Entry 1D6E (X-ray diffraction, 2.45 A resolution); this record covers chains A and C of the 4 polymer chains in the assembly.

== Chain A ==
Molecule: HLA class II histocompatibility antigen
Source organism: Homo sapiens
Notes: fragment: dr alpha chain, extracellular domain
UniProtKB: P01903 (HA2R_HUMAN); residues 1-181 here correspond to UniProt positions 26-206 (UniProt number = residue number + 25)
Amino-acid sequence (181 residues; row label = number of the first residue in the row):
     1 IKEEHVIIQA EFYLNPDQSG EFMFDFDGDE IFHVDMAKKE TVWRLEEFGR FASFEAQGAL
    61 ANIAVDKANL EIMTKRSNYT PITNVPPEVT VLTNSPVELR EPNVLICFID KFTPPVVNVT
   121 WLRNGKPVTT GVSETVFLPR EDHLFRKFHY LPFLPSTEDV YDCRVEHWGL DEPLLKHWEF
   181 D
Unresolved in the structure: 1-3, 181
Disulfide bonds: C107-C163

== Chain C ==
Molecule: Enterotoxin type B
Source organism: Staphylococcus aureus
UniProtKB: P01552 (ETXB_STAAU); residues 1-239 here correspond to UniProt positions 28-266 (UniProt number = residue number + 27)
Amino-acid sequence (239 residues; row label = number of the first residue in the row):
     1 ESQPDPKPDE LHKSSKFTGL MENMKVLYDD NHVSAINVKS IDQFLYFDLI YSIKDTKLGN
    61 YDNVRVEFKN KDLADKYKDK YVDVFGANYY YQCYFSKKTN DINSHQTDKR KTCMYGGVTE
   121 HNGNQLDKYR SITVRVFEDG KNLLSFDVQT NKKKVTAQEL DYLTRHYLVK NKKLYEFNNS
   181 PYETGYIKFI ENENSFWYDM MPAPGDKFDQ SKYLMMYNDN KMVDSKDVKI EVYLTTKKK
Unresolved in the structure: 1, 99-109, 238-239
Disulfide bonds: C93-C113

== Chain A / chain C interface ==
Residue-residue contacts - 32 pairs, chain A then chain C:
  Y13(A) - F44(C)  hydrogen bond (side chain-backbone)
  Y13(A) - L45(C)  hydrophobic
  D17(A) - Y46(C)
  Q18(A) - Q43(C)  hydrogen bond
  Q18(A) - L45(C)
  Q18(A) - Y46(C)  hydrogen bond (backbone-backbone)
  M36(A) - F47(C)
  A37(A) - F47(C)  hydrophobic
  A37(A) - M215(C)
  K38(A) - K212(C)  hydrogen bond (backbone-side chain)
  K38(A) - M215(C)
  K39(A) - E67(C)  salt bridge
  K39(A) - Y89(C)  hydrogen bond
  K39(A) - Y115(C)  hydrogen bond
  K39(A) - S211(C)  hydrogen bond
  K39(A) - K212(C)  hydrogen bond (backbone-side chain)
  K39(A) - M215(C)
  E40(A) - K212(C)
  Q57(A) - Q92(C)  hydrogen bond
  Q57(A) - Y94(C)
  Q57(A) - D209(C)  hydrogen bond
  Q57(A) - S211(C)  hydrogen bond
  Q57(A) - K212(C)
  L60(A) - F44(C)
  L60(A) - Y94(C)  hydrophobic
  A61(A) - Y94(C)  hydrophobic
  I63(A) - F44(C)  hydrophobic
  A64(A) - F44(C)  hydrophobic
  A64(A) - F95(C)
  A64(A) - S96(C)  hydrogen bond (backbone-side chain)
  K67(A) - Q43(C)  hydrogen bond (side chain-backbone)
  K67(A) - F44(C)  hydrogen bond (side chain-backbone)
Other interface residues (no listed pair), chain A (18 interface residues in all): S19, E55, A68, E71
Other interface residues (no listed pair), chain C (18 interface residues in all): D42, K97

== Overview ==
Chain A and chain C each contribute 18 residues to their interface; the contacts include 14 hydrogen bonds and
1 salt bridge. Polar pairs include K39(A)-E67(C), Y13(A)-F44(C) and Q18(A)-Q43(C).
Chain A is HLA class II histocompatibility antigen (Homo sapiens) and chain C is Enterotoxin type B
(Staphylococcus aureus); the structure, Crystal structure of HLA-DR4 complex with peptidomimetic and seb, was
determined by X-ray diffraction together with 1D5M, 1D5X and 1D5Z from the same study.
